Entry 8HIF (electron microscopy, 3.50 A resolution); this record covers chains s2 and t5 of the 144 polymer chains in the assembly.

Chain s2 (and t5):
Name: VP38
Source organism: Singapore grouper iridovirus
Notes: chain t5 of this document is another copy of the same molecule, construct and numbering; everything in this record applies to it too
UniProtKB: Q5YFM7 (Q5YFM7_9VIRU); numbering as in UniProt (aligned over 1-170)
Sequence (170 residues; row label = number of the first residue in the row):
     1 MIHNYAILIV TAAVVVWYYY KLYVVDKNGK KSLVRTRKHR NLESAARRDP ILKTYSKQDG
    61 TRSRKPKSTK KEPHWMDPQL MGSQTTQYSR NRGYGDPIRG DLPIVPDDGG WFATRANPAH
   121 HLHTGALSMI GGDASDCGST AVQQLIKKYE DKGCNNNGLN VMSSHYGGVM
Not modelled in the structure: 1-75, 152-170 (chain t5: 1-76, 151-170)

Interface between chain s2 and chain t5:
Pairs across the interface - 29 pairs, chain s2 then chain t5:
  Asp101(s2) with Val142(t5)
  Leu102(s2) with Cys137(t5), hydrophobic
  Pro103(s2) with Ala141(t5), hydrophobic; Leu145(t5), hydrophobic
  Pro106(s2) with Tyr149(t5)
  Asp108(s2) with Tyr149(t5), hydrogen bond
  Asn117(s2) with Tyr149(t5)
  Pro118(s2) with Ile146(t5); Tyr149(t5)
  Ala119(s2) with Ile146(t5)
  Leu127(s2) with Ser139(t5)
  Ser128(s2) with Gln143(t5)
  Ile130(s2) with Arg99(t5)
  Asp133(s2) with Asp133(t5)
  Asp136(s2) with Pro103(t5)
  Gly138(s2) with Ser128(t5)
  Ser139(s2) with Leu127(t5); Ser128(t5), hydrogen bond (backbone-side chain); Gly131(t5), hydrogen bond (side chain-backbone)
  Ala141(s2) with Pro103(t5), hydrophobic
  Val142(s2) with Asp101(t5); Pro103(t5), hydrophobic
  Gln143(s2) with Thr124(t5), hydrogen bond
  Leu145(s2) with Pro103(t5), hydrophobic; Ile104(t5)
  Ile146(s2) with Pro118(t5)
  Tyr149(s2) with Pro106(t5); Asn117(t5); Pro118(t5)
Other interface residues (no listed pair), chain s2 (27 interface residues in all): Ile98, Arg99, Ile104, Leu122, Thr124, Cys137
Other interface residues (no listed pair), chain t5 (27 interface residues in all): Ile98, Leu102, Val105, Ala119, Gly132, Asp136, Glu150

In short:
Chain s2 and chain t5 each contribute 27 residues to their interface; the contacts include 4 hydrogen bonds.
Polar contacts include Asp108(s2)-Tyr149(t5), Ser139(s2)-Ser128(t5) and Ser139(s2)-Gly131(t5).
Chain s2 and chain t5 are both VP38 (Singapore grouper iridovirus); the structure, One asymmetric unit of
Singapore grouper iridovirus capsid, was determined by electron microscopy.
